PDB entry 7Y20 | electron microscopy, 3.80 A resolution | chains C and F of the 5 polymer chains in the assembly

[Chain C]
Protein: Spike glycoprotein
From: Severe acute respiratory syndrome coronavirus 2
Reference sequence: P0DTC2 (SPIKE_SARS2); aligned to UniProt positions 1-1208 over residues 1-1208
Amino-acid sequence (1264 residues; each row starts with the number of its first residue; note: 6 numbers in that range are skipped by the numbering (no residue carries them; nothing is unmodelled there)):
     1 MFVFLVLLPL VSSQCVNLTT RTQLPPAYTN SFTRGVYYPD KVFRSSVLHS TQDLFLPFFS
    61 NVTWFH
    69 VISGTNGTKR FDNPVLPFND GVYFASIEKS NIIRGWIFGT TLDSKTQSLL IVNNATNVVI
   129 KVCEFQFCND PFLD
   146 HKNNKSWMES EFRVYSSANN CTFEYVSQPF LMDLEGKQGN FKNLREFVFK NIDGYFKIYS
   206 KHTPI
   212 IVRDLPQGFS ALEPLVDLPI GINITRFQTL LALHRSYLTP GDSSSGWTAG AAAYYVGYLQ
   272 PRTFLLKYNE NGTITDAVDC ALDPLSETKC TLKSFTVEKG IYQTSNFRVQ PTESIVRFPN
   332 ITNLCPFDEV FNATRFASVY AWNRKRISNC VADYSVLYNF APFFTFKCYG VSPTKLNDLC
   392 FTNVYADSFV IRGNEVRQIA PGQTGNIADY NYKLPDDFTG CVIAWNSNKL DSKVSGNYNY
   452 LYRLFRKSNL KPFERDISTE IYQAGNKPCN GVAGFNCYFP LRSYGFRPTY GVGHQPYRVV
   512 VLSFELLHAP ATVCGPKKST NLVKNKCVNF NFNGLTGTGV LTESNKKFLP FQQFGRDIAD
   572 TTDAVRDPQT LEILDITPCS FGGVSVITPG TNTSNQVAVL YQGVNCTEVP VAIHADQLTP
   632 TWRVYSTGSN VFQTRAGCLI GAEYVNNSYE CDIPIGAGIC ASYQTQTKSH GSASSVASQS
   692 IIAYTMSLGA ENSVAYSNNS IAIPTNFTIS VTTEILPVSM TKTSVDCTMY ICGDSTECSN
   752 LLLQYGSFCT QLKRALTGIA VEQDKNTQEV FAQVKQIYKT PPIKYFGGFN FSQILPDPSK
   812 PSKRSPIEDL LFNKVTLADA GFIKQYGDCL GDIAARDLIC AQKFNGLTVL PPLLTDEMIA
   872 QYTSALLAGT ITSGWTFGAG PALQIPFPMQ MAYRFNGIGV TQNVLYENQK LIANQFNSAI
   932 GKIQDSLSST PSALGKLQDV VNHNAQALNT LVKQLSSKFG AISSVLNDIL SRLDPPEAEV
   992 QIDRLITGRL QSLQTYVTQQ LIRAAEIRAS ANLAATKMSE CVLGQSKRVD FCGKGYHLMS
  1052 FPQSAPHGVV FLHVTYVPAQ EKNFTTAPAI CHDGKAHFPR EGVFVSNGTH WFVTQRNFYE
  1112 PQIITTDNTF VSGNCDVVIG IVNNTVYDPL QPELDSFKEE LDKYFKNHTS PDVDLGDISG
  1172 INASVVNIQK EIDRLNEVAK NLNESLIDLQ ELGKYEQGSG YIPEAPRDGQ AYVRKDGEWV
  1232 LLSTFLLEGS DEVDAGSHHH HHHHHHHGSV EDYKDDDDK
Unresolved in the structure: 1-26, 69-80, 141-142, 146-152, 173-186, 212-214, 248-263, 622-639, 677-689, 827-853, 940-943, 1147-1270
Sequence notes: variant Val69 (Ala67 in P0DTC2), Ile95 (Thr in P0DTC2), Asp142 (Gly in P0DTC2), Ile212 (Leu in P0DTC2), Asp339 (Gly in P0DTC2), Phe371 (Ser in P0DTC2), Pro373 (Ser in P0DTC2), Phe375 (Ser in P0DTC2), Asn405 (Asp in P0DTC2), Asn417 (Lys in P0DTC2), Lys440 (Asn in P0DTC2), Ser446 (Gly in P0DTC2), Asn477 (Ser in P0DTC2), Lys478 (Thr in P0DTC2), Ala484 (Glu in P0DTC2), Arg493 (Gln in P0DTC2), Arg498 (Gln in P0DTC2), Tyr501 (Asn in P0DTC2), His505 (Tyr in P0DTC2), Gly614 (Asp in P0DTC2), Tyr655 (His in P0DTC2), Lys679 (Asn in P0DTC2), His681 (Pro in P0DTC2), Gly682 (Arg in P0DTC2), Ser683 (Arg in P0DTC2), Ser685 (Arg in P0DTC2), Lys764 (Asn in P0DTC2), Tyr796 (Asp in P0DTC2), Pro817 (Phe in P0DTC2), Pro892 (Ala in P0DTC2), Pro899 (Ala in P0DTC2), Pro942 (Ala in P0DTC2), His954 (Gln in P0DTC2), Lys969 (Asn in P0DTC2); engineered mutation Pro986 (Lys in P0DTC2), Pro987 (Val in P0DTC2); expression tag (1209-1270)
Disulfide bonds: Cys131-Cys166, Cys291-Cys301, Cys336-Cys361, Cys379-Cys432, Cys391-Cys525, Cys480-Cys488, Cys538-Cys590, Cys617-Cys649, Cys662-Cys671, Cys738-Cys760, Cys743-Cys749, Cys1032-Cys1043, Cys1082-Cys1126
Glycans and other covalent adducts: N-acetylglucosamine (NAG) linked to Asn61, Asn122, Asn165, Asn234, Asn282, Asn331, Asn343, Asn603, Asn616, Asn657, Asn709, Asn717, Asn801, Asn1074, Asn1098, Asn1134
UniProt features mapped onto this chain:
  - region: Asn280 to Cys301 (Putative superantigen), Asn448 to Phe456 (Immunodominant HLA epitope recognized by the CD8+), Ser816 to Tyr837 (Fusion peptide 1), Lys835 to Phe855 (Fusion peptide 2), Asp1163 to Glu1202 (Heptad repeat 2)
  - site: Arg815, Ser816 (Cleavage)
  - glycosylation: Asn17 (N-linked (GlcNAc...) (complex) asparagine), Asn61 (N-linked (GlcNAc...) (hybrid) asparagine), Asn74 (N-linked (GlcNAc...) (complex) asparagine), Asn122 (N-linked (GlcNAc...) (hybrid) asparagine), Asn149 (N-linked (GlcNAc...) (complex) asparagine), Asn165 (N-linked (GlcNAc...) (complex) asparagine), Asn234 (N-linked (GlcNAc...) (high mannose) asparagine), Asn282 (N-linked (GlcNAc...) (complex) asparagine), Thr323 (O-linked (GalNAc) threonine), Ser325 (O-linked (HexNAc...) serine), Asn331 (N-linked (GlcNAc...) (complex) asparagine), Asn343 (N-linked (GlcNAc...) (complex) asparagine), Asn603 (N-linked (GlcNAc...) (hybrid) asparagine), Asn616 (N-linked (GlcNAc...) (complex) asparagine), Asn657 (N-linked (GlcNAc...) (complex) asparagine), Thr676 (O-linked (GlcNAc...) threonine), Thr678 (O-linked (GlcNAc...) threonine), Asn709 (N-linked (GlcNAc...) (high mannose) asparagine), Asn717 (N-linked (GlcNAc...) (hybrid) asparagine), Asn801 (N-linked (GlcNAc...) (hybrid) asparagine) and 6 more in UniProt

[Chain F]
Protein: Processed angiotensin-converting enzyme 2
From: Homo sapiens
Reference sequence: Q9BYF1 (ACE2_HUMAN); numbering as in UniProt (aligned over 19-615)
Amino-acid sequence (624 residues; numbered 0 to 623; the number before each row is that of its first residue; numbering starts at 0):
     0 MGVKVLFALI CIAVAEAGTS TIEEQAKTFL DKFNHEAEDL FYQSSLASWN YNTNITEENV
    60 QNMNNAGDKW SAFLKEQSTL AQMYPLQEIQ NLTVKLQLQA LQQNGSSVLS EDKSKRLNTI
   120 LNTMSTIYST GKVCNPDNPQ ECLLLEPGLN EIMANSLDYN ERLWAWESWR SEVGKQLRPL
   180 YEEYVVLKNE MARANHYEDY GDYWRGDYEV NGVDGYDYSR GQLIEDVEHT FEEIKPLYEH
   240 LHAYVRAKLM NAYPSYISPI GCLPAHLLGD MWGRFWTNLY SLTVPFGQKP NIDVTDAMVD
   300 QAWDAQRIFK EAEKFFVSVG LPNMTQGFWE NSMLTDPGNV QKAVCHPTAW DLGKGDFRIL
   360 MCTKVTMDDF LTAHHEMGHI QYDMAYAAQP FLLRNGANEG FHEAVGEIMS LSAATPKHLK
   420 SIGLLSPDFQ EDNETEINFL LKQALTIVGT LPFTYMLEKW RWMVFKGEIP KDQWMKKWWE
   480 MKREIVGVVE PVPHDETYCD PASLFHVSND YSFIRYYTRT LYQFQFQEAL CQAAKHEGPL
   540 HKCDISNSTE AGQKLFNMLR LGKSEPWTLA LENVVGAKNM NVRPLLNYFE PLFTWLKDQN
   600 KNSFVGWSTD WSPYADDYKD DDDK
Unresolved in the structure: 0-18, 616-623
Sequence notes: initiating methionine (0); expression tag (1-18, 616-623)
Disulfide bonds: Cys133-Cys141, Cys344-Cys361, Cys530-Cys542
Glycans and other covalent adducts: N-acetylglucosamine (NAG) linked to Asn53, Asn90, Asn103, Asn322, Asn432, Asn546
UniProt features mapped onto this chain:
  - region (Interaction with SARS-CoV spike glycoprotein): Asp30 to Tyr41, Met82 to Pro84, Lys353 to Arg357
  - active site: Glu375 (Proton acceptor), His505 (Proton donor)
  - binding site (chloride): Arg169, Trp477, Lys481
  - binding site (substrate): Arg273, His345, Pro346, Tyr515
  - binding site (Zn(2+)): His374, His378, Glu402
  - glycosylation (N-linked (GlcNAc...) asparagine): Asn53, Asn90, Asn103, Asn322, Asn432, Asn546
  - mutagenesis: Ser19 (S19P: Increases slightly the interaction with RBD domain of SARS-CoV-2 spike protein), Gln24 to Lys26 (Slightly inhibits interaction with SARS-CoV spike glycoprotein), Gln24 (Q24T: Increases slightly the interaction with RBD domain of SARS-CoV-2 spike protein), Ala25 (A25V: Increases slightly the interaction with RBD domain of SARS-CoV-2 spike protein), Thr27 (T27Y: Increases slightly the interaction with RBD domain of SARS-CoV-2 spike protein. In sACE2.v2.2; increases interaction with RBD domain of SARS-CoV-2 spike protein ...), Leu29 (L29F: Increases slightly the interaction with RBD domain of SARS-CoV-2 spike protein), Lys31 (K31D: Abolishes interaction with SARS-CoV spike glycoprotein; K31Y: Increases slightly the interaction with RBD domain of SARS-CoV-2 spike protein), Asn33 (N33D: Increases slightly the interaction with RBD domain of SARS-CoV-2 spike protein), His34 (H34A: Increases slightly the interaction with RBD domain of SARS-CoV-2 spike protein), Glu37 (E37A: No effect on interaction with SARS-CoV spike glycoprotein), Asp38 (D38A: No effect on interaction with SARS-CoV spike glycoprotein), Leu39 (L39R: Increases slightly the interaction with RBD domain of SARS-CoV-2 spike protein), 48 further mutagenesis entries in UniProt

[Interface between chain C and chain F]
Contacting residue pairs (29):
  Tyr453(C) with His34(F), hydrogen bond
  Phe456(C) with Thr27(F)
  Tyr473(C) with Thr27(F)
  Ala475(C) with Ser19(F); Thr27(F)
  Gly476(C) with Gln24(F)
  Asn477(C) with Ser19(F), hydrogen bond; Gln24(F)
  Phe486(C) with Met82(F), hydrophobic; Tyr83(F), hydrophobic
  Asn487(C) with Gln24(F); Tyr83(F), hydrogen bond
  Tyr489(C) with Phe28(F); Tyr83(F)
  Arg493(C) with Lys31(F); Glu35(F), salt bridge
  Gly496(C) with Lys353(F)
  Arg498(C) with Asp38(F), salt bridge; Tyr41(F); Gln42(F)
  Thr500(C) with Tyr41(F), hydrogen bond (backbone-side chain); Asn330(F), hydrogen bond; Asp355(F), hydrogen bond; Arg357(F), hydrogen bond
  Tyr501(C) with Tyr41(F), hydrophobic; Lys353(F), hydrogen bond
  Gly502(C) with Lys353(F); Gly354(F)
  His505(C) with Lys353(F)
Also at the interface, not in a pair above, chain C (19 interface residues in all): Asn417, Tyr449, Ser494
Also at the interface, not in a pair above, chain F (18 interface residues in all): Asp30

[In short]
Chain C and chain F form an interface of 19 and 18 residues respectively, with 8 hydrogen bonds and 2 salt
bridges. Among the polar pairs are Arg493(C)-Glu35(F), Arg498(C)-Asp38(F) and Tyr453(C)-His34(F). Covalently
linked N-acetylglucosamine: at Asn61(C), Asn122(C), Asn165(C), Asn234(C), Asn282(C) and Asn331(C) and 10 more.
Here chain C is Spike glycoprotein (Severe acute respiratory syndrome coronavirus 2) and chain F is Processed
angiotensin-converting enzyme 2 (Homo sapiens). Entry 7Y20 (S-ECD (Omicron BA.3) in complex with two PD of
ACE2) was determined by electron microscopy, deposited together with 8I9E, 7Y21, 7Y1Y and 7Y1Z.
